PDB entry 3WP5 | X-ray diffraction, 1.32 A resolution | chain A

# Chain A
Name: Cdbfv
From: Neocallimastix patriciarum
Sequence (227 residues; numbered -2 to 225; 1 number in that range is skipped by the numbering (no residue carries it; nothing is unmodelled there); the number before each row is that of its first residue; numbers below 1 keep their minus sign (Glu-2 is residue -2)):
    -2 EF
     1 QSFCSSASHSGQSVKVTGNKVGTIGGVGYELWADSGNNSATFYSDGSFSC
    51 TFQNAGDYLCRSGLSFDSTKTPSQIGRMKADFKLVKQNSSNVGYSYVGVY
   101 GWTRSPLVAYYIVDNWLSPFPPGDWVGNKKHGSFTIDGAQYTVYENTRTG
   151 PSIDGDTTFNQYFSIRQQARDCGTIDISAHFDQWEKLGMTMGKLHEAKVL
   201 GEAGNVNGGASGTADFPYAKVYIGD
Cystine bridges: Cys4-Cys172, Cys50-Cys60

# Overview
Chain A is Cdbfv (Neocallimastix patriciarum); the structure, The crystal structure of mutant CDBFV E109A from
Neocallimastix patriciarum, was determined by X-ray diffraction together with 3WP4 from the same study.
